PDB entry 5SY8 | X-ray diffraction, 1.62 A resolution | chains H and L of the 3 polymer chains in the assembly

Chain H:
Name: 10E8 fab heavy chain
Organism: Homo sapiens
Notes: antibody fragment or engineered binder
Amino-acid sequence (235 residues; numbered 1 to 217 plus 18 insertion-coded residues; the number before each row is that of its first residue; a row labelled like 52A-52C holds insertion residues (52A, then the next letters in order)):
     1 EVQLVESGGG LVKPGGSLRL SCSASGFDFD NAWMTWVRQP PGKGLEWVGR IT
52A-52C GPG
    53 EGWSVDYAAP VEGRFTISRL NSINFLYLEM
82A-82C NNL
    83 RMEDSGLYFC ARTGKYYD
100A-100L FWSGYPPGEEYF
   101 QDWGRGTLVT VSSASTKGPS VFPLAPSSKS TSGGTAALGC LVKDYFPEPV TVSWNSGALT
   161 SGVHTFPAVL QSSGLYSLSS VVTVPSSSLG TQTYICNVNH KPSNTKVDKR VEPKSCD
Disordered / not traced: 217
Disulfide bonds: Cys22-Cys92, Cys140-Cys196

Chain L:
Name: 10E8 fab light chain
Organism: Homo sapiens
Notes: antibody fragment or engineered binder
Amino-acid sequence (215 residues; numbered 1 to 213 plus 3 insertion-coded residues; 1 number in that range is skipped by the numbering (no residue carries it; nothing is unmodelled there); the number before each row is that of its first residue; a row labelled like 95A-95C holds insertion residues (95A, then the next letters in order)):
     1 SYELTQETG
    11 VSVALGQTVT ITCQGDSLRS HYASWYQKKP GQAPILLFYG KNNRPSGVPD RFSGSASGNT
    71 ASLTISGAQA EDDAEYYCSS RDKSG
95A-95C SRL
    96 SVFGGGTKLT VLSQPKAAPS VTLFPPSSEE LQANKATLVC LISDFYPGAV TVAWKADSSP
   156 VKAGVETTTP SKQSNNKYAA SSYLSLTPEQ WKSHRSYSCQ VTHEGSTVEK TVAPTECS
Disordered / not traced: 1-2, 213
Disulfide bonds: Cys23-Cys88, Cys135-Cys194

Interface between chain H and chain L:
Cross-chain cystine bridges: Cys216(H)-Cys212(L)
Residue-residue contacts (91):
  Val37(H) - Phe98(L)  hydrophobic
  Gln39(H) - Lys38(L)
  Gln39(H) - Glu85(L)  hydrogen bond
  Gln39(H) - Tyr87(L)  hydrogen bond
  Lys43(H) - Tyr87(L)
  Gly44(H) - Tyr87(L)
  Leu45(H) - Tyr87(L)
  Leu45(H) - Phe98(L)
  Trp47(H) - Leu95C(L)  hydrophobic
  Trp47(H) - Ser96(L)
  Trp47(H) - Phe98(L)
  Arg50(H) - Arg95B(L)  hydrogen bond (side chain-backbone)
  Asp58(H) - Arg95B(L)
  Asp58(H) - Leu95C(L)
  Tyr59(H) - Leu95C(L)
  Phe91(H) - Lys38(L)
  Phe91(H) - Pro44(L)
  Tyr98(H) - Tyr32(L)  hydrophobic
  Tyr98(H) - Tyr49(L)  hydrophobic
  Tyr98(H) - Gly50(L)
  Tyr98(H) - Lys51(L)  hydrogen bond (side chain-backbone)
  Tyr98(H) - Asn53(L)
  Ser100C(H) - Tyr32(L)  hydrogen bond
  Tyr100E(H) - Ser30(L)
  Tyr100E(H) - His31(L)
  Tyr100E(H) - Gly95(L)
  Pro100F(H) - His31(L)
  Pro100F(H) - Gly95(L)
  Pro100G(H) - Arg91(L)  hydrogen bond (backbone-side chain)
  Pro100G(H) - Gly95(L)
  Pro100G(H) - Ser95A(L)
  Gly100H(H) - His31(L)  hydrogen bond (backbone-side chain)
  Gly100H(H) - Arg91(L)  hydrogen bond (backbone-side chain)
  Glu100I(H) - His31(L)  salt bridge
  Glu100I(H) - Tyr32(L)  hydrogen bond (side chain-backbone)
  Glu100I(H) - Arg91(L)
  Glu100J(H) - Arg91(L)  salt bridge
  Tyr100K(H) - Ser34(L)
  Tyr100K(H) - Tyr36(L)
  Tyr100K(H) - Leu46(L)  hydrophobic
  Tyr100K(H) - Tyr49(L)
  Phe100L(H) - Tyr36(L)  hydrogen bond (backbone-side chain)
  Phe100L(H) - Leu46(L)
  Phe100L(H) - Ser89(L)
  Phe100L(H) - Phe98(L)  hydrophobic
  Gln101(H) - Leu46(L)
  Trp103(H) - Tyr36(L)  hydrophobic
  Trp103(H) - Pro44(L)
  Trp103(H) - Phe98(L)  hydrophobic
  Gly104(H) - Ala43(L)
  Arg105(H) - Gly41(L)  hydrogen bond (side chain-backbone)
  Phe122(H) - Ser122(L)
  Phe122(H) - Glu124(L)
  Phe122(H) - Glu125(L)
  Pro123(H) - Ser122(L)
  Pro123(H) - Glu124(L)
  Leu124(H) - Phe119(L)
  Ala125(H) - Phe119(L)
  Lys129(H) - Thr206(L)  hydrogen bond (side chain-backbone)
  Ser130(H) - Thr117(L)
  Ala137(H) - Phe119(L)
  Leu141(H) - Val134(L)  hydrophobic
  Leu141(H) - Tyr178(L)  hydrophobic
  Lys143(H) - Glu125(L)  salt bridge
  Lys143(H) - Lys130(L)
  Lys143(H) - Thr132(L)
  His164(H) - Ser138(L)
  His164(H) - Gln168(L)
  His164(H) - Ala174(L)
  Phe166(H) - Leu136(L)  hydrophobic
  Phe166(H) - Ile137(L)
  Phe166(H) - Ala174(L)  hydrophobic
  Phe166(H) - Ala175(L)
  Pro167(H) - Thr163(L)
  Pro167(H) - Ser166(L)
  Ala168(H) - Thr163(L)
  Val169(H) - Glu161(L)
  Val169(H) - Thr163(L)
  Val169(H) - Tyr178(L)  hydrophobic
  Leu170(H) - Glu161(L)
  Gln171(H) - Glu161(L)
  Ser172(H) - Glu161(L)  hydrogen bond (backbone-side chain)
  Leu178(H) - Tyr178(L)
  Ser179(H) - Val134(L)
  Ser179(H) - Leu136(L)
  Ser179(H) - Tyr178(L)  hydrogen bond
  Val181(H) - Phe119(L)  hydrophobic
  Val181(H) - Leu136(L)  hydrophobic
  Lys209(H) - Glu124(L)  salt bridge
  Lys214(H) - Pro120(L)
  Cys216(H) - Cys212(L)  disulfide
Other interface residues (no listed pair), chain H (52 interface residues in all): Glu46, Ser56, Asp100, Leu138, Ser177
Other interface residues (no listed pair), chain L (52 interface residues in all): Ser90, Ser94, Val97, Gly99, Gly100, Thr162, Ser176

In short:
The chain H/chain L interface involves 52 residues from each chain; the contacts include 1 disulfide bond, 14
hydrogen bonds and 4 salt bridges. Polar pairs include Glu100I(H)-His31(L), Glu100J(H)-Arg91(L) and
Lys143(H)-Glu125(L).
Chain H is 10E8 fab heavy chain and chain L is 10E8 fab light chain, both from Homo sapiens; the structure,
Crystal structure of the complex of 10E8 Fab light chain mutant1 and T117v2 HIV-1 MPER scaffold, was
determined by X-ray diffraction (same publication as 5T29, 5T5B, 5T6L, 5T80, 5T85 and 5TFW).
